Entry 7VNP (electron microscopy, 2.79 A resolution); this record covers chains A and B of the 8 polymer chains in the assembly.

# Chain A
Name: Potassium voltage-gated channel subfamily KQT member 4, Maltodextrin-binding protein
Source organism: Homo sapiens
UniProtKB: chimeric construct of P56696, A0A140NCD0: residues 2-650 from P56696 (KCNQ4_HUMAN) positions 2-650 (same numbers); residues 660-1026 from A0A140NCD0 positions 26-392 (UniProt number = residue number - 634)
Chain sequence (1049 residues; numbered -7 to 1041; the number before each row is that of its first residue; numbers below 1 keep their minus sign (Met-7 is residue -7)):
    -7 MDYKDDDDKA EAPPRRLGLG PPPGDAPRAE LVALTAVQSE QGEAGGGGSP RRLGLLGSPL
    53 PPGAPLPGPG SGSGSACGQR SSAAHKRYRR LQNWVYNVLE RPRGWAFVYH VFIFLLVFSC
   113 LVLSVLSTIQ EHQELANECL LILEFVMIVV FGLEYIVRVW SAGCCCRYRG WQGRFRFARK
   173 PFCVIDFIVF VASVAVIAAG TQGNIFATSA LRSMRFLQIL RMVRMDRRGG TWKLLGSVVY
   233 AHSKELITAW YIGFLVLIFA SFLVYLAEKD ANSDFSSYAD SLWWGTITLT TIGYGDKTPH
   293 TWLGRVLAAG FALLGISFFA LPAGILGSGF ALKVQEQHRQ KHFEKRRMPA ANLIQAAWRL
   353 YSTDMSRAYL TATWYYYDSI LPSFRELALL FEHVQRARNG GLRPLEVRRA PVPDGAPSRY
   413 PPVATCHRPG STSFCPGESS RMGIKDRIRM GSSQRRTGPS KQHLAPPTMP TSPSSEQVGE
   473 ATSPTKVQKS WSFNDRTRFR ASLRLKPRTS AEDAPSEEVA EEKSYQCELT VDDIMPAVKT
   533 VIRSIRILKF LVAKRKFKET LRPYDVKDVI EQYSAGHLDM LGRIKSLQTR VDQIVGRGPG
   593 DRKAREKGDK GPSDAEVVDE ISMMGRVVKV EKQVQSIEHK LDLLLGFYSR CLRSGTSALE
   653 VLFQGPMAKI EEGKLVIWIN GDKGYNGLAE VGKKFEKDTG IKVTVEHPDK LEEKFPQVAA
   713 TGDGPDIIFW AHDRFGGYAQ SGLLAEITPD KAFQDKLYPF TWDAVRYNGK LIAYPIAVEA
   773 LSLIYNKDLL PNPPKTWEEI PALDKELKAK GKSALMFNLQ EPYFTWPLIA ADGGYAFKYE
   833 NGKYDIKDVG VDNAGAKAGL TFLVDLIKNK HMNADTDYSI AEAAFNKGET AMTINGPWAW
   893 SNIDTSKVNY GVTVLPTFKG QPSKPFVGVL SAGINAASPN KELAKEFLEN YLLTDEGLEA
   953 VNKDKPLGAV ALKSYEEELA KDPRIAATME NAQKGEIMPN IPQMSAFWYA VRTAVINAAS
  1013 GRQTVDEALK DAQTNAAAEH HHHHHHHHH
Disordered / not traced: -7 to 73, 192-199, 357-527, 585-1041
Sequence notes: initiating methionine (-7); expression tag (-6 to 1, 1027-1041); linker (651-659)
Metal / ion sites: K+ site 1: Thr283, Ile284 (shared with 2 residues of chain C; 2 residues of chain E; 2 residues of chain G); K+ site 2: Thr283 (shared with 1 residue of chain C; 1 residue of chain E; 1 residue of chain G); K+ site 3: Ile284, Gly285 (shared with 2 residues of chain C; 2 residues of chain E; 2 residues of chain G); K+ site 4: Gly285, Tyr286 (shared with 2 residues of chain C; 2 residues of chain E; 2 residues of chain G)
Small-molecule neighbours:
  - 7YV ((1S,2S,4R)-N-(2,4,6-trimethylphenyl)bicyclo[2.2.1]heptane-2-carboxamid), molecule 1: Trp242, Phe246, Phe311, Pro314, Leu318
  - 7YV, molecule 2: Leu305, Leu306, Ser309, Phe310
  - PtdIns(4,5)P2 (PT5; [(2R)-1-octadecanoyloxy-3-[oxidanyl-[(1R,2R,3S,4R,5R,6S)-2,3,6-tris(oxidanyl)-4,5-diphosphonooxy-cyclohexyl]oxy-phospho ryl]oxy-propan-2-yl] (8Z)-icosa-5,8,11,14-tetraenoate), molecule 1: Arg93, Arg159, Lys172, Phe174, Ile177, Leu212, Arg219, Arg220, Gly221, Trp224, Lys225
  - PtdIns(4,5)P2 (PT5), molecule 2: Arg93, Arg95, Phe99, Phe106, Met217, Asp218, Arg220, Gly221, Gly222, Thr223, His330, Lys333
  - PtdIns(4,5)P2 (PT5), molecule 3: Val231, Ser235, Lys236, Ile239, Trp242, Tyr243, Phe246, Leu249
  - PtdIns(4,5)P2 (PT5), molecule 4: Leu247, Val248, Phe251
Swiss-Prot annotation at these positions:
  - region (Interaction with CALM): Ala342 to Arg351, Arg535 to Phe549
  - binding site (a 1,2-diacyl-sn-glycero-3-phospho-(1D-myo-inositol-4,5-bisphosphate)): Arg93, Lys172, Arg219, Arg220, Lys225, Ser235, His330, Lys333

# Chain B
Name: Calmodulin-3
Source organism: Homo sapiens
UniProtKB: P0DP25 (CALM3_HUMAN); numbering as in UniProt (aligned over 1-149)
Chain sequence (149 residues; numbered 1 to 149; the number before each row is that of its first residue):
     1 MADQLTEEQI AEFKEAFSLF DKDGDGTITT KELGTVMRSL GQNPTEAELQ DMINEVDADG
    61 NGTIDFPEFL TMMARKMKDT DSEEEIREAF RVFDKDGNGY ISAAELRHVM TNLGEKLTDE
   121 EVDEMIREAD IDGDGQVNYE EFVQMMTAK
Disordered / not traced: 1-5
Swiss-Prot annotation at these positions:
  - binding site (Ca(2+)): Asp21, Asp23, Asp25, Thr27, Glu32, Asp57, Asp59, Asn61, Thr63, Glu68, Asp94, Asp96, Asn98, Tyr100, Glu105, Asp130, Asp132, Asp134, Gln136, Glu141
  - modified residue: Ala2 (N-acetylalanine), Lys22 (N6-acetyllysine), Thr45 (Phosphothreonine), Ser82 (Phosphoserine), Lys95 (N6-acetyllysine), Tyr100 (Phosphotyrosine), Ser102 (Phosphoserine), Thr111 (Phosphothreonine), Lys116 (N6,N6,N6-trimethyllysine), Tyr139 (Phosphotyrosine)
  - cross-link: Lys22 (Glycyl lysine isopeptide (Lys-Gly) (interchain with G-Cter in SUMO2))
  - natural variant: Ala103 (A103V: In CPVT6), Asp130 (D130G: In LQT16), Glu141 (E141K: In LQT16)

# Interface between chain A and chain B
Residue-residue contacts (33; chain A residue first):
  Arg339(A) with Phe93(B); Leu113(B)
  Ala342(A) with Ala89(B); Val92(B), hydrophobic; Phe93(B), hydrophobic
  Leu345(A) with Ile86(B), hydrophobic
  Ile346(A) with Phe90(B), hydrophobic
  Gln347(A) with Met110(B); Leu113(B), hydrogen bond (side chain-backbone); Glu115(B), hydrogen bond (side chain-backbone)
  Trp350(A) with Glu121(B); Glu124(B); Met125(B)
  Tyr353(A) with Met145(B); Lys149(B), hydrogen bond (side chain-backbone)
  Pro528(A) with Ala11(B)
  Arg535(A) with Ala16(B); Glu68(B), hydrogen bond (side chain-backbone); Phe69(B); Met73(B)
  Arg538(A) with Met72(B)
  Ile539(A) with Met72(B), hydrophobic
  Leu540(A) with Met52(B), hydrophobic
  Leu543(A) with Met52(B); Glu55(B); Val56(B), hydrophobic
  Val544(A) with Met52(B), hydrophobic
  Lys546(A) with Asp81(B), hydrogen bond (side chain-backbone); Ser82(B); Glu85(B)
  Phe549(A) with Glu85(B); Glu88(B); Ala89(B)
Also at the interface, not in a pair above, chain A (25 interface residues in all): Arg338, Met340, Ala343, Arg351, Lys531, Thr532, Val533, Leu553, Glu563
Also at the interface, not in a pair above, chain B (36 interface residues in all): Glu12, Glu15, Leu40, Phe66, Met77, Arg91, Val109, Gly114, Leu117, Met146

# Summary
The interface between chain A and chain B involves 25 residues on one side and 36 on the other; the contacts
include 5 hydrogen bonds. Polar contacts include Gln347(A)-Leu113(B), Gln347(A)-Glu115(B) and
Tyr353(A)-Lys149(B). Chain A binds 4 copies of PtdIns(4,5)P2 and compound 7YV.
Chain A is Potassium voltage-gated channel subfamily KQT member 4, Maltodextrin-binding protein and chain B is
Calmodulin-3, both from Homo sapiens; the structure, Structure of human KCNQ4-ML213 complex with PIP2, was
determined by electron microscopy (same publication as 7VNQ and 7VNR).
